8K9J - chains D and G of the 7 polymer chains in the assembly; structure by electron microscopy, 6.60 A resolution (low resolution: residue-level contacts below are approximate; hydrogen-bond / salt-bridge calls are withheld).

[Chain D]
Protein: Spike glycoprotein
Organism: Severe acute respiratory syndrome coronavirus 2
Reference sequence: P0DTC2 (SPIKE_SARS2); residues 1-1208 here = UniProt positions 1-1208
Sequence (1261 residues; row label = number of the first residue in the row):
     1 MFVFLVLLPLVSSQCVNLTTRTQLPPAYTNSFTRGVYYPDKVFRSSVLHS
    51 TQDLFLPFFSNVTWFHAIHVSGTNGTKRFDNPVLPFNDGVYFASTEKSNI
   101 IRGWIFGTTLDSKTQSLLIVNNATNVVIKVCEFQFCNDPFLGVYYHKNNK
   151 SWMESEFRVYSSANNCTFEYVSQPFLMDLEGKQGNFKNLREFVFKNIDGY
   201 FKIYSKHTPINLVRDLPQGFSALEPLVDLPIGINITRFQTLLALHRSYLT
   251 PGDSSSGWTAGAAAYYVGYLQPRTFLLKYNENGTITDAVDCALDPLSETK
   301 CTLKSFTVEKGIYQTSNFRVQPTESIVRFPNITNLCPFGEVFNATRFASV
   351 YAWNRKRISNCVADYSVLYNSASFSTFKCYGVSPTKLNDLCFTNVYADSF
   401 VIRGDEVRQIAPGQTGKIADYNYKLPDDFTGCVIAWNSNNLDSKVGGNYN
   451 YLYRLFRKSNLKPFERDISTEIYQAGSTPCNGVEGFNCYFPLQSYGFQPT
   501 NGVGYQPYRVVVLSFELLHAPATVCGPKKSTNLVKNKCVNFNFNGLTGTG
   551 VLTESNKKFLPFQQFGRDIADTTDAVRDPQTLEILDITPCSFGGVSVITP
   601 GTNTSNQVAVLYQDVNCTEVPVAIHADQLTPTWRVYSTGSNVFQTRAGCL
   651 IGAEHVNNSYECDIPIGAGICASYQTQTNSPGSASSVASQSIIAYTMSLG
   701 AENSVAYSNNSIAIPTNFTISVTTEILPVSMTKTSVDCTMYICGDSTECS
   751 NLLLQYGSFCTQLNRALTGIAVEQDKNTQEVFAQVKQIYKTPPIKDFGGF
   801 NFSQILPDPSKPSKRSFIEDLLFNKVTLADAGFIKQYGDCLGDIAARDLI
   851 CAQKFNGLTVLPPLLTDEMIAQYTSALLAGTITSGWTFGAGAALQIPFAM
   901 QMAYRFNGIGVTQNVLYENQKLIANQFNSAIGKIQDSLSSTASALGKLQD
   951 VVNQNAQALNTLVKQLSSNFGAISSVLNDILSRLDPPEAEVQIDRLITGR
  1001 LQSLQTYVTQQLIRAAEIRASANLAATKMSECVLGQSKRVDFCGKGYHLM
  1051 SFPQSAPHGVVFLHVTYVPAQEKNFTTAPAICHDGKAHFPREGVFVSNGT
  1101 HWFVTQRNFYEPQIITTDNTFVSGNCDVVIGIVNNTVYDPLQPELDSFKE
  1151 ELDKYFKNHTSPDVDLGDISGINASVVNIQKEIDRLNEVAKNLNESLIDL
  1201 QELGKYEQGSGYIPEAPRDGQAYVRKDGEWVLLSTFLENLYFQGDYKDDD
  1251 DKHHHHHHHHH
Unresolved in the structure: 1-13, 70-76, 248-254, 621-640, 677-688, 828-847, 1148-1261
Sequence notes: engineered mutation Gly682 (Arg in P0DTC2), Ser683 (Arg in P0DTC2), Ser685 (Arg in P0DTC2), Pro986 (Lys in P0DTC2), Pro987 (Val in P0DTC2); expression tag (1209-1261)
Disulfide bonds: Cys131-Cys166, Cys291-Cys301, Cys336-Cys361, Cys379-Cys432, Cys391-Cys525, Cys480-Cys488, Cys538-Cys590, Cys617-Cys649, Cys662-Cys671, Cys738-Cys760, Cys743-Cys749, Cys1032-Cys1043, Cys1082-Cys1126

[Chain G]
Protein: Heavy chain of S2H5 Fab
Organism: Mus musculus
Notes: antibody fragment or engineered binder
Sequence (216 residues; row label = number of the first residue in the row):
     1 EVQLLQSGAELVRPGALVKLSCKASGFNIKDYYMHWVKQRPEQGLEWFGW
    51 IDPENGNTIYDPKFQGKASITADTSSNTAYLQLSSLTSEDTAVYYCAGSG
   101 NYEDAMDYWGQGTSVTVSSAKTTPPSVYPLAPGSAAQTNSMVTLGCLVKG
   151 YFPEPVTVTWNSGSLSSGVHTFPAVLQSDLYTLSSSVTVPSSTWPSETVT
   201 CNVAHPASSTKVDKKI
Disulfide bonds: Cys22-Cys96, Cys146-Cys201

[Chain D / chain G interface]
Pairs across the interface - 14 pairs, chain D then chain G:
  Tyr144(D) - Tyr33(G)
  Tyr144(D) - Asp104(G)
  Tyr145(D) - Asp104(G)
  Ser155(D) - Tyr33(G)
  Ser155(D) - Asp52(G)
  Ser155(D) - Asn55(G)
  Glu156(D) - Asn55(G)
  Phe157(D) - Asn55(G)
  Arg158(D) - Asp31(G)
  Arg158(D) - Glu54(G)
  Arg246(D) - Tyr102(G)
  Ser247(D) - Asp104(G)
  Gly257(D) - Tyr102(G)
  Trp258(D) - Tyr102(G)
Also at the interface, not in a pair above, chain D (12 interface residues in all): Gln14, Ser256
Also at the interface, not in a pair above, chain G (9 interface residues in all): Lys30, Asn57

[Summary]
12 residues of chain D and 9 residues of chain G are in contact.
Here chain D is Spike glycoprotein (Severe acute respiratory syndrome coronavirus 2) and chain G is Heavy
chain of S2H5 Fab (Mus musculus). Entry 8K9J (SARS-CoV-2 spike protein in complex with two S2H5 Fabs on NTD-1
and NTD-2) was determined by electron microscopy, deposited together with 8K9B and 8K9M.
